7EMJ - chains D and E of the 6 polymer chains in the assembly; structure by X-ray diffraction, 2.33 A resolution.

[Chain D]
Protein: Tubulin beta chain
From: Sus scrofa
Reference sequence: P02554 (TBB_PIG); the author numbering skips numbers that UniProt does not, so the offset changes along the chain: 1-42 = UniProt 1-42; 45-360 = UniProt 43-358; 369-455 = UniProt 359-445
Sequence (445 residues; numbered 1 to 455; 10 numbers in that range are skipped by the numbering (no residue carries them; nothing is unmodelled there); the number before each row is that of its first residue):
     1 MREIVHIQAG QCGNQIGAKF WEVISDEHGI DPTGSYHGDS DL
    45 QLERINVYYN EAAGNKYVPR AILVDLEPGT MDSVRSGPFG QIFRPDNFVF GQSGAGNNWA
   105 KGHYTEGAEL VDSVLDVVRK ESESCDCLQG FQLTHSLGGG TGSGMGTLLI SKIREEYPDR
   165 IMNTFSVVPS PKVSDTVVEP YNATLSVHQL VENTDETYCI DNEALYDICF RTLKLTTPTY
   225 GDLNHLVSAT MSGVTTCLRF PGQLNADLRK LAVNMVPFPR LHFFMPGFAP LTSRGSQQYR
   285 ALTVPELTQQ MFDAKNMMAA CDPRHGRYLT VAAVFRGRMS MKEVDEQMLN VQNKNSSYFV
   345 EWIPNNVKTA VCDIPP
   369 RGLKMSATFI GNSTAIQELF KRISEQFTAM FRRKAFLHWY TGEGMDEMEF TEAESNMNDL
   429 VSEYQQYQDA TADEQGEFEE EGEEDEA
Not modelled in the structure: 277-285, 442-455
Residues lining bound ligands: GTP (guanosine-5'-triphosphate): Gly10, Gln11, Cys12, Gln15, Ile16, Asp69, Ala99, Gly100, Asn101, Asn102, Ser140, Gly142, Gly143, Gly144, Thr145, Gly146, Val171, Pro173, Val177, Ser178, Glu183, Asn206, Leu209, Tyr224, Leu227, Asn228
Swiss-Prot annotation at these positions:
  - motif: Met1 to Ile4 (MREI motif)
  - binding site (GTP): Gln11, Glu71, Ser140, Gly144, Thr145, Gly146, Asn206, Asn228
  - binding site (Mg(2+)): Glu71
  - modified residue: Ser40 (Phosphoserine), Lys60 (N6-acetyllysine), Ser174 (Phosphoserine), Thr287 (Phosphothreonine), Thr292 (Phosphothreonine), Arg320 (Omega-N-methylarginine), Glu448 (5-glutamyl polyglutamate)
  - cross-link (Glycyl lysine isopeptide (Lys-Gly)): Lys60 (interchain with G-Cter in ubiquitin), Lys326 (interchain with G-Cter in ubiquitin)

[Chain E]
Protein: Stathmin-4
From: Rattus norvegicus
Reference sequence: P63043 (STMN4_RAT); residues -43 to 145 here correspond to UniProt positions 1-189 (UniProt number = residue number + 44)
Sequence (189 residues; each row starts with the number of its first residue; numbers below 1 keep their minus sign (Met-43 is residue -43)):
   -43 MTLAAYKEKM KELPLVSLFC SCFLSDPLNK SSYKYEADTV DLNWCVISDM EVIELNKCTS
    17 GQSFEVILKP PSFDGVPEFN ASLPRRRDPS LEEIQKKLEA AEERRKYQEA ELLKHLAEKR
    77 EHEREVIQKA IEENNNFIKM AKEKLAQKME SNKENREAHL AAMLERLQEK DKHAEEVRKN
   137 KELKEEASR
Not modelled in the structure: -43 to 5, 29-43, 144-145
Swiss-Prot annotation at these positions:
  - modified residue: Ser46 (Phosphoserine)
  - lipidation (S-palmitoyl cysteine): Cys-24, Cys-22

[Chain D / chain E interface]
Contacting residue pairs (27; chain D residue first):
  Tyr108(D) with His129(E), hydrogen bond; Ala130(E), hydrophobic; Val133(E), hydrophobic; Arg134(E), hydrogen bond (backbone-side chain)
  Thr109(D) with Lys137(E)
  Ala112(D) with Arg134(E)
  Ser155(D) with Leu123(E); Lys126(E)
  Lys156(D) with Asp127(E), salt bridge
  Arg158(D) with Leu123(E)
  Glu159(D) with Leu120(E); Leu123(E); Gln124(E); Asp127(E)
  Pro162(D) with Leu116(E), hydrophobic; Met119(E)
  Asp163(D) with Arg112(E)
  Gln193(D) with Lys126(E), hydrogen bond
  Asn197(D) with Leu123(E)
  Thr409(D) with Lys140(E)
  Gly410(D) with Lys137(E)
  Glu411(D) with Val133(E); Lys137(E), salt bridge
  Gly412(D) with Val133(E); Asn136(E), hydrogen bond (backbone-side chain)
  Met413(D) with Val133(E)
  Glu417(D) with His129(E), salt bridge

[Overview]
17 residues of chain D face 15 of chain E across their interface, with 4 hydrogen bonds and 3 salt bridges.
Polar pairs include Lys156(D)-Asp127(E), Glu411(D)-Lys137(E) and Glu417(D)-His129(E). Chain D binds GTP.
UniProt lists 8 GTP-binding residues and Mg2+-binding residue Glu71(D) on chain D.
Here chain D is Tubulin beta chain (Sus scrofa) and chain E is Stathmin-4 (Rattus norvegicus). Entry 7EMJ
(Crystal structure of T2R-TTL-Barbigerone complex) was determined by X-ray diffraction.
